PDB entry 7F16 | electron microscopy, 2.80 A resolution | chains A and B of the 6 polymer chains in the assembly

== Chain A ==
Protein: Guanine nucleotide-binding protein G(s) subunit alpha isoforms short
Source organism: Homo sapiens
UniProt: P63092 (GNAS2_HUMAN); residue numbers follow UniProt; this construct covers 1-394
Amino-acid sequence (394 residues; row label = number of the first residue in the row):
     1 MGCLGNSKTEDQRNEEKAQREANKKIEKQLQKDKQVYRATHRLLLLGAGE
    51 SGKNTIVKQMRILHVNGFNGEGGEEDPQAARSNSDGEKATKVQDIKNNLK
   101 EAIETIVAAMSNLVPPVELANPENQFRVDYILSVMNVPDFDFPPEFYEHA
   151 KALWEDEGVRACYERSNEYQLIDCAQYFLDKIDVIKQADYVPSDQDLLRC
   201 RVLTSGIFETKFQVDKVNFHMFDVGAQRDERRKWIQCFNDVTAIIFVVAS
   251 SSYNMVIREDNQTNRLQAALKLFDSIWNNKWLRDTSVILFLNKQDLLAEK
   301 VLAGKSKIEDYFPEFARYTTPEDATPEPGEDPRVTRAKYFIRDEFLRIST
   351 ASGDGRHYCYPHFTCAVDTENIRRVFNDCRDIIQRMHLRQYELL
Not modelled in the structure: 1-10, 61-204, 252-261
Differences from the reference sequence: engineered mutation Asn54 (Ser in P63092), Ala226 (Gly in P63092), Ala268 (Glu in P63092), Lys271 (Asn in P63092), Asp274 (Lys in P63092), Lys280 (Arg in P63092), Asp284 (Thr in P63092), Thr285 (Ile in P63092)

== Chain B ==
Protein: Guanine nucleotide-binding protein G(I)/G(S)/G(T) subunit beta-1
Source organism: Rattus norvegicus
UniProt: P54311 (GBB1_RAT); numbering as in UniProt (aligned over 2-340)
Amino-acid sequence (371 residues; numbered -4 to 366; the number before each row is that of its first residue; numbers below 1 keep their minus sign (Met-4 is residue -4)):
    -4 MGSLLQSELDQLRQEAEQLKNQIRDARKACADATLSQITNNIDPVGRIQM
    46 RTRRTLRGHLAKIYAMHWGTDSRLLVSASQDGKLIIWDSYTTNKVHAIPL
    96 RSSWVMTCAYAPSGNYVACGGLDNICSIYNLKTREGNVRVSRELAGHTGY
   146 LSCCRFLDDNQIVTSSGDTTCALWDIETGQQTTTFTGHTGDVMSLSLAPD
   196 TRLFVSGACDASAKLWDVREGMCRQTFTGHESDINAICFFPNGNAFATGS
   246 DDATCRLFDLRADQELMTYSHDNIICGITSVSFSKSGRLLLAGYDDFNCN
   296 VWDALKADRAGVLAGHDNRVSCLGVTDDGMAVATGSWDSFLKIWNGSSGG
   346 GGSGGGGSSGVSGWRLFKKIS
Not modelled in the structure: -4 to 2, 341-366
Differences from the reference sequence: initiating methionine (-4); expression tag (-3 to 1, 341-366)
UniProt features mapped onto this chain:
  - modified residue: Ser2 (N-acetylserine), His266 (Phosphohistidine)

== How chain A and chain B interact ==
Residue-residue contacts (57):
  Gln19(A) - Asp83(B)  hydrogen bond
  Gln19(A) - Thr86(B)  hydrogen bond
  Gln19(A) - Asn88(B)
  Asn23(A) - Thr87(B)
  Asn23(A) - Asn88(B)  hydrogen bond
  Asn23(A) - Lys89(B)  hydrogen bond
  Ile26(A) - Lys89(B)
  Ile26(A) - Val90(B)
  Ile26(A) - His91(B)
  Ile26(A) - Ala92(B)
  Glu27(A) - Lys89(B)  salt bridge
  Leu30(A) - Gly53(B)
  Leu30(A) - Lys78(B)
  Leu30(A) - Lys89(B)
  Asp33(A) - Lys78(B)  salt bridge
  Lys34(A) - Leu55(B)
  Tyr37(A) - Ala56(B)
  Tyr37(A) - Asp76(B)
  Gly206(A) - Leu117(B)
  Gly206(A) - Asp118(B)  hydrogen bond (backbone-backbone)
  Gly206(A) - Asn119(B)
  Phe222(A) - Trp99(B)  hydrophobic
  Ala226(A) - Asn119(B)
  Ala226(A) - Thr143(B)
  Gln227(A) - Leu117(B)  hydrogen bond (side chain-backbone)
  Gln227(A) - Asn119(B)  hydrogen bond
  Gln227(A) - Tyr145(B)  hydrogen bond (side chain-backbone)
  Arg228(A) - Gly162(B)
  Arg228(A) - Thr164(B)
  Arg228(A) - Thr184(B)  hydrogen bond (side chain-backbone)
  Arg228(A) - Asp186(B)  salt bridge
  Glu230(A) - Asp186(B)
  Arg232(A) - Cys204(B)  hydrogen bond (side chain-backbone)
  Arg232(A) - Asp228(B)  salt bridge
  Lys233(A) - Tyr145(B)
  Lys233(A) - Met188(B)
  Lys233(A) - Cys204(B)
  Lys233(A) - Asp228(B)  salt bridge
  Lys233(A) - Asn230(B)  hydrogen bond
  Lys233(A) - Asp246(B)  salt bridge
  Trp234(A) - Leu117(B)  hydrophobic
  Trp234(A) - Tyr145(B)
  Gln236(A) - Lys57(B)  hydrogen bond (backbone-side chain)
  Gln236(A) - Trp332(B)
  Cys237(A) - Lys57(B)  hydrogen bond (backbone-side chain)
  Cys237(A) - Trp99(B)
  Phe238(A) - Trp99(B)  hydrophobic
  Phe238(A) - Leu117(B)  hydrophobic
  Asn239(A) - Lys57(B)  hydrogen bond
  Asn239(A) - Trp332(B)
  Asp240(A) - Gln75(B)
  Val241(A) - Trp99(B)  hydrophobic
  Lys280(A) - Asp290(B)  salt bridge
  Trp281(A) - Asp290(B)  hydrogen bond
  Trp281(A) - Phe292(B)  hydrophobic
  Trp281(A) - Asn313(B)
  Trp281(A) - Arg314(B)
Other interface residues (no listed pair), chain A (29 interface residues in all): Ala22, Arg42, Ser205, Ile207
Other interface residues (no listed pair), chain B (41 interface residues in all): Tyr59, Ile80, Met101, Gly144, Asp163, Gly185

== Summary ==
Chain A and chain B form an interface of 29 and 41 residues respectively; the contacts include 15 hydrogen
bonds and 7 salt bridges. Polar pairs include Glu27(A)-Lys89(B), Asp33(A)-Lys78(B) and Arg228(A)-Asp186(B).
Chain A is Guanine nucleotide-binding protein G(s) subunit alpha isoforms short (Homo sapiens) and chain B is
Guanine nucleotide-binding protein G(I)/G(S)/G(T) subunit beta-1 (Rattus norvegicus); the structure, Cryo-EM
structure of parathyroid hormone receptor type 2 in complex with a tuberoinfundibular peptide of 39 ..., was
determined by electron microscopy.
